4DLC - chain A; structure by X-ray diffraction, 1.76 A resolution.

[Chain A]
Protein: Deoxyuridine triphosphatase
From: Trypanosoma brucei
Notes: EC 3.6.1.23
UniProtKB: Q57ZH3 (Q57ZH3_TRYB2); numbering as in UniProt (aligned over 1-287)
Chain sequence (290 residues; numbered -2 to 287; the number before each row is that of its first residue; numbers below 1 keep their minus sign (Gly-2 is residue -2)):
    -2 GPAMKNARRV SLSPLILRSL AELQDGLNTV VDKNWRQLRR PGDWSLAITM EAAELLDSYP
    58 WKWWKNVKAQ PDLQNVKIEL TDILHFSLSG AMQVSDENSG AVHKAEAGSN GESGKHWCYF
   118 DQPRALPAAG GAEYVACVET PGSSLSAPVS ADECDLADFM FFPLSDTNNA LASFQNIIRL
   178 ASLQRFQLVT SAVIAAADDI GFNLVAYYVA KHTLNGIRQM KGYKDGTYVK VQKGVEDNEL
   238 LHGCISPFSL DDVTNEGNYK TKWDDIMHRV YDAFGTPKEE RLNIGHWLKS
Disordered / not traced: -2 to 6, 95-152, 287
Differences from the reference sequence: expression tag (-2 to 0)
Metal / ion sites: Mg2+ site 1: Glu48, Glu51 (together with 2'-deoxyuridine 5'-monophosphate); Mg2+ site 2: Glu48, Glu51, Glu76, Asp79; Mg2+ site 3: Glu51, Glu76
Ligand contacts:
  - trifluoromagnesate (MGF): Glu48, Glu51, Glu76, Asp79, Lys208, Arg215, Tyr220, Lys227, Asn235
  - 2'-deoxyuridine 5'-monophosphate (UMP): Gln21, Leu24, Asn25, Val28, Trp41, Glu48, Glu51, Lys59, Trp60, Trp61, Lys62, Asp79, His82, Phe83, Lys208, Asn212, Arg215, Tyr220, Lys227

[Overview]
Bound to chain A: 2'-deoxyuridine 5'-monophosphate and trifluoromagnesate. Glu48 and Glu51 coordinate Mg2+
site 1. Glu48, Glu51, Glu76 and Asp79 coordinate Mg2+ site 2.
Chain A is Deoxyuridine triphosphatase (Trypanosoma brucei); the structure, Crystal Structure of Trypanosoma
brucei dUTPase with dUMP, MgF3- transition state analogue, and Mg2+, was determined by X-ray diffraction (same
publication as 4DK2, 4DK4 and 4DL8).
